8CLD - chains C and D of the 6 polymer chains in the assembly; structure by X-ray diffraction, 3.20 A resolution.

Chain C:
Name: Detyrosinated tubulin alpha-1B chain
Organism: Bos taurus
UniProtKB: P81947 (TBA1B_BOVIN); residues 1-451 here = UniProt positions 1-451
Amino-acid sequence (451 residues; each row starts with the number of its first residue):
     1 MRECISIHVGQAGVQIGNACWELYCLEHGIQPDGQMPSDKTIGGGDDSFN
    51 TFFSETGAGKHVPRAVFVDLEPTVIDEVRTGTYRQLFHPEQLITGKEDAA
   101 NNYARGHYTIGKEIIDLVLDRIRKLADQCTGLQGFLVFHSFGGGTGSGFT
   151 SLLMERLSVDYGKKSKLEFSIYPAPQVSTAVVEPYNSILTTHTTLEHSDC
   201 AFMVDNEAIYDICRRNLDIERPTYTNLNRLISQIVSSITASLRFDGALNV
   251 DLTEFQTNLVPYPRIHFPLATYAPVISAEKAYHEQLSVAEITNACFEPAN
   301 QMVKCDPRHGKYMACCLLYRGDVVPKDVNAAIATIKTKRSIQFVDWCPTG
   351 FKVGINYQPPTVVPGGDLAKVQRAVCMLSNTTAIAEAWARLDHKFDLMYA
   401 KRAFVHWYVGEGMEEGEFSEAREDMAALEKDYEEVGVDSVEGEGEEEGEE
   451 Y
Disordered / not traced: 441-451
Ion coordination: Ca2+: D39, T41, G44, E55; Mg2+: E71 (together with GTP)
Small-molecule neighbours: GTP (guanosine-5'-triphosphate): G10, Q11, A12, Q15, D69, D98, A99, A100, N101, S140, G142, G143, G144, T145, G146, I171, P173, V177, S178, T179, E183, N206, Y224, L227, N228, I231

Chain D:
Name: Tubulin beta-2B chain
Organism: Bos taurus
UniProtKB: Q6B856 (TBB2B_BOVIN); residues 1-445 here = UniProt positions 1-445
Amino-acid sequence (445 residues; each row starts with the number of its first residue):
     1 MREIVHIQAGQCGNQIGAKFWEVISDEHGIDPTGSYHGDSDLQLERINVY
    51 YNEATGNKYVPRAILVDLEPGTMDSVRSGPFGQIFRPDNFVFGQSGAGNN
   101 WAKGHYTEGAELVDSVLDVVRKESESCDCLQGFQLTHSLGGGTGSGMGTL
   151 LISKIREEYPDRIMNTFSVMPSPKVSDTVVEPYNATLSVHQLVENTDETY
   201 CIDNEALYDICFRTLKLTTPTYGDLNHLVSATMSGVTTCLRFPGQLNADL
   251 RKLAVNMVPFPRLHFFMPGFAPLTSRGSQQYRALTVPELTQQMFDSKNMM
   301 AACDPRHGRYLTVAAIFRGRMSMKEVDEQMLNVQNKNSSYFVEWIPNNVK
   351 TAVCDIPPRGLKMSATFIGNSTAIQELFKRISEQFTAMFRRKAFLHWYTG
   401 EGMDEMEFTEAESNMNDLVSEYQQYQDATADEQGEFEEEEGEDEA
Disordered / not traced: 274-283, 432-445
Small-molecule neighbours:
  - BKF ((1S,2S,3S,5S,6S,16Z,18Z,20R,21S)-11-chloro-21-hydroxy-12,20-dimethoxy-2,5,9,16-tetramethyl-8,23-dioxo-4,24-dioxa-9,22-diazatetracyclo[19.3.1.1~10,14~.0~3,5~]hexacosa-10(26),11,13,16,18-pentaen-6-yl 2-methylpropanoate): G98, N99, N100, K103, T178, V179, V180, F394, W397
  - GDP (guanosine-5'-diphosphate): G10, Q11, C12, Q15, I16, D67, A97, N99, S138, G140, G141, G142, T143, G144, S145, V169, P171, V175, S176, E181, N204, Y222, L225, N226
UniProt features mapped onto this chain:
  - motif: M1 to I4 (MREI motif)
  - binding site (GTP): Q11, E69, S138, G142, T143, G144, N204, N226
  - binding site (Mg(2+)): E69
  - modified residue: S40 (Phosphoserine), T55 (Phosphothreonine), K58 (N6-acetyllysine), S172 (Phosphoserine), T285 (Phosphothreonine), T290 (Phosphothreonine), R318 (Omega-N-methylarginine), E438 (5-glutamyl polyglutamate)
  - cross-link (Glycyl lysine isopeptide (Lys-Gly)): K58 (interchain with G-Cter in ubiquitin), K324 (interchain with G-Cter in ubiquitin)

Interface between chain C and chain D:
Residue-residue contacts (54):
  Q11(C) - Q245(D)  hydrogen bond
  K96(C) - R2(D)
  K96(C) - D128(D)  salt bridge
  K96(C) - C129(D)
  E97(C) - R2(D)
  E97(C) - C129(D)
  E97(C) - R162(D)  salt bridge
  E97(C) - R251(D)  salt bridge
  D98(C) - R2(D)  salt bridge
  D98(C) - D249(D)
  D98(C) - K252(D)  salt bridge
  A100(C) - R251(D)
  A100(C) - K252(D)
  A100(C) - V255(D)
  N101(C) - K252(D)
  R105(C) - R251(D)
  P175(C) - N347(D)
  S178(C) - K350(D)  hydrogen bond
  T179(C) - N256(D)  hydrogen bond (backbone-side chain)
  A180(C) - N256(D)
  V181(C) - V255(D)
  V181(C) - N256(D)  hydrogen bond (backbone-side chain)
  V181(C) - I345(D)  hydrophobic
  V181(C) - P346(D)
  V182(C) - V255(D)  hydrophobic
  E220(C) - K324(D)  salt bridge
  R221(C) - M323(D)  hydrogen bond
  R221(C) - D327(D)  salt bridge
  Y224(C) - Q245(D)
  K394(C) - N347(D)
  L397(C) - W344(D)
  L397(C) - P346(D)  hydrophobic
  L397(C) - A430(D)  hydrophobic
  M398(C) - W344(D)
  M398(C) - P346(D)
  K401(C) - F260(D)
  K401(C) - W344(D)
  K401(C) - T429(D)  hydrogen bond (side chain-backbone)
  K401(C) - A430(D)
  R402(C) - F260(D)
  A403(C) - P259(D)
  A403(C) - F260(D)  hydrophobic
  F404(C) - V255(D)
  F404(C) - V258(D)
  F404(C) - P259(D)  hydrogen bond (backbone-backbone)
  F404(C) - T312(D)
  F404(C) - I345(D)  hydrophobic
  H406(C) - V258(D)
  H406(C) - P259(D)  hydrogen bond (side chain-backbone)
  H406(C) - F260(D)
  H406(C) - P261(D)
  W407(C) - A254(D)  hydrophobic
  W407(C) - V255(D)
  W407(C) - V258(D)  hydrogen bond (side chain-backbone)
Other interface residues (no listed pair), chain C (28 interface residues in all): E71, Y210, E411
Other interface residues (no listed pair), chain D (31 interface residues in all): L246, M257, E343, N348, A428

In short:
28 residues of chain C and 31 residues of chain D are in contact; the contacts include 9 hydrogen bonds and 7
salt bridges. Polar contacts include K96(C)-D128(D), E97(C)-R162(D) and E97(C)-R251(D). Chain C binds GTP.
Chain D binds GDP and compound BKF.
Here chain C is Detyrosinated tubulin alpha-1B chain and chain D is Tubulin beta-2B chain, both from Bos
taurus. Entry 8CLD (Ansamitocin P3 bound to tubulin (T2R-TTL) complex) was determined by X-ray diffraction,
deposited together with 8CL9, 8CLB, 8CLC, 8CLE, 8CLF, 8CLG and 8CLH.
